PDB entry 1K96 | X-ray diffraction, 1.44 A resolution | chain A

== Chain A ==
Name: S100A6
From: Homo sapiens
UniProt: P06703 (S10A6_HUMAN); residue numbers follow UniProt; this construct covers 1-90
Chain sequence (90 residues; row label = number of the first residue in the row):
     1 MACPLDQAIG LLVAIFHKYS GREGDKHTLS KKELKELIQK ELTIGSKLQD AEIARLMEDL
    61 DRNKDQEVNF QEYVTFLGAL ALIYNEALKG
Not modelled in the structure: 1
Covalently attached groups: beta-mercaptoethanol (BME) linked to Cys3
Bound ions: Ca2+ site 1: Ser20, Glu23, Asp25, Thr28, Glu33; Ca2+ site 2: Asp61, Asn63, Asp65, Glu67, Glu72
Swiss-Prot annotation at these positions:
  - binding site (Ca(2+)): Thr28, Glu33, Asp61, Asn63, Asp65, Glu67, Glu72
  - modified residue: Lys40 (N6-acetyllysine), Ser46 (Phosphoserine), Lys47 (N6-acetyllysine)
Reported in the primary citation:
  - Ca2+ coordination: Ser20, Glu23, Asp25, Thr28, Glu33, Asp61, Asn63, Asp65, Glu67, Glu72
  - conformationally variable residues (helix shift, loop rearrangement, side-chain flip): Glu33, Leu42, Ile44, Ile53, Leu56, Met57, Leu60, Asp61, Asn63, Tyr84
  - self-association interface (contacts with another copy of this molecule); pairs are residue here / residue on that copy: Ile9-Tyr84, Val13-Tyr84
  - contacts within the chain: Leu29-Val68

== In short ==
Ser20, Glu23, Asp25, Thr28 and Glu33 form the Ca2+ site 1. The Ca2+ site 2 is built by Asp61, Asn63, Asp65,
Glu67 and Glu72. From UniProt: 7 Ca2+-binding residues. The paper reports Ca2+ coordination by Ser20, Glu23
and Asp25 among others; conformational variability at Glu33, Leu42 and Ile44 among others.
Chain A is S100A6 (Homo sapiens); the structure, Crystal structure of calcium bound human S100A6, was
determined by X-ray diffraction (same publication as 1K8U, 1K9K and 1K9P).
